PDB entry 3RKJ | X-ray diffraction, 2.00 A resolution | chain A

== Chain A ==
Name: Beta-lactamase NDM-1
Organism: Klebsiella pneumoniae
Notes: EC 3.5.2.6; fragment: sequence database residues 39-270
UniProtKB: C7C422 (BLAN1_KLEPN); numbering as in UniProt (aligned over 39-270)
Amino-acid sequence (235 residues; each row starts with the number of its first residue):
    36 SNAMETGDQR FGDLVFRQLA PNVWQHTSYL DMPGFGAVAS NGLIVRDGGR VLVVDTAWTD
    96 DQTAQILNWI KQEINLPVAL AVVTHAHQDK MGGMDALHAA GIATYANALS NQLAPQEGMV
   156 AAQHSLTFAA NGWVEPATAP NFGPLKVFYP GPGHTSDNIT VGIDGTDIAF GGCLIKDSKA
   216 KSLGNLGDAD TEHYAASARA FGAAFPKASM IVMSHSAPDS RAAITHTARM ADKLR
Not modelled in the structure: 36-44
Differences from the reference sequence: expression tag (36-38)
UniProt features mapped onto this chain:
  - binding site (Zn(2+)): His120, His122, Asp124, His189, Cys208, His250
  - binding site (substrate): Lys211, Asn220
From the paper describing this entry:
  - contacts within the chain: Ala92-Thr98 (hydrogen bond), Leu209-Tyr229 (hydrogen bond), Pro187-Ser232 (hydrogen bond)
  - conformationally variable residues (loop rearrangement, side-chain flip): Leu65 to Val73, His122, His189, Cys208
  - binding site for sulfate ion: Ile210, Lys211, Asp212 (proposed by the authors, not directly observed)
  - catalytic residues: His120, His122, Asp124, His189, Cys208, His250 (by similarity / conservation)
  - catalytic residues: Thr190, Asp223 (citing earlier work)

== Overview ==
UniProt lists 6 Zn2+-binding residues and substrate-binding residues Lys211 and Asn220. The paper reports
catalytic residues His120, His122 and Asp124 among others; a binding site for sulfate ion at Ile210, Lys211
and Asp212.
Chain A is Beta-lactamase NDM-1 (Klebsiella pneumoniae); the structure, Crystal Structure of New Delhi
Metallo-Beta-Lactamase-1 from Klebsiella pnueumoniae, was determined by X-ray diffraction (same publication as
3SBL, 3SFP and 3RKK).
